PDB entry 8HAF | electron microscopy, 3.25 A resolution | chains A and B of the 6 polymer chains in the assembly

[Chain A]
Molecule: Guanine nucleotide-binding protein G(s) subunit alpha-1
From: Bos taurus
Sequence (361 residues; row label = number of the first residue in the row; note: 33 numbers in that range are skipped by the numbering (no residue carries them; nothing is unmodelled there)):
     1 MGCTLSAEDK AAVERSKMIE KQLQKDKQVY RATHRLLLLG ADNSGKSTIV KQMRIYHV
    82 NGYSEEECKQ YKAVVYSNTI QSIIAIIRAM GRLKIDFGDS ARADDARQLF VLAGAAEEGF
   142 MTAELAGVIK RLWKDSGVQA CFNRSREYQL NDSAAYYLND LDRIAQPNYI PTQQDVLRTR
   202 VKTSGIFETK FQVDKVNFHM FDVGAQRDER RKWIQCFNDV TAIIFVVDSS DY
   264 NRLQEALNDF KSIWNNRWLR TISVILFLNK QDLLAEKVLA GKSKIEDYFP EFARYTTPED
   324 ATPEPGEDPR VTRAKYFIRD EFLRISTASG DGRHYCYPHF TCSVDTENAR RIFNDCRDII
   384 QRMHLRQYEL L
Not modelled in the structure: 1-4, 82-203

[Chain B]
Molecule: Guanine nucleotide-binding protein G(I)/G(S)/G(T) subunit beta-1
From: Rattus norvegicus
UniProtKB: P54311 (GBB1_RAT); numbering as in UniProt (aligned over 2-340)
Sequence (400 residues; numbered -33 to 366; the number before each row is that of its first residue; numbers below 1 keep their minus sign (Met-33 is residue -33)):
   -33 MHHHHHHSSG LVPRGSHMAS HHHHHHHHHH GSLLQSELDQ LRQEAEQLKN QIRDARKACA
    27 DATLSQITNN IDPVGRIQMR TRRTLRGHLA KIYAMHWGTD SRLLVSASQD GKLIIWDSYT
    87 TNKVHAIPLR SSWVMTCAYA PSGNYVACGG LDNICSIYNL KTREGNVRVS RELAGHTGYL
   147 SCCRFLDDNQ IVTSSGDTTC ALWDIETGQQ TTTFTGHTGD VMSLSLAPDT RLFVSGACDA
   207 SAKLWDVREG MCRQTFTGHE SDINAICFFP NGNAFATGSD DATCRLFDLR ADQELMTYSH
   267 DNIICGITSV SFSKSGRLLL AGYDDFNCNV WDALKADRAG VLAGHDNRVS CLGVTDDGMA
   327 VATGSWDSFL KIWNGSSGGG GSGGGGSSGV SGWRLFKKIS
Not modelled in the structure: -33 to 2, 344-366
Sequence notes: expression tag (-33 to 1, 341-366)
Curated features (UniProtKB/Swiss-Prot):
  - modified residue: Ser2 (N-acetylserine), His266 (Phosphohistidine)

[How chain A and chain B interact]
Contacting residue pairs - 53 pairs, chain A then chain B:
  Arg15(A) - Lys89(B)
  Arg15(A) - Val90(B)  hydrogen bond (side chain-backbone)
  Ser16(A) - Asn88(B)
  Ser16(A) - Lys89(B)
  Ile19(A) - Lys89(B)
  Ile19(A) - Ala92(B)  hydrophobic
  Glu20(A) - Lys89(B)  salt bridge
  Leu23(A) - Lys78(B)
  Leu23(A) - Lys89(B)
  Asp26(A) - Lys78(B)  salt bridge
  Lys27(A) - Leu55(B)
  Tyr30(A) - Leu55(B)  hydrophobic
  Tyr30(A) - Ala56(B)
  Tyr30(A) - Asp76(B)
  Arg31(A) - Leu55(B)
  Thr204(A) - Asn119(B)
  Thr204(A) - His142(B)
  Ser205(A) - Asp118(B)
  Gly206(A) - Leu117(B)
  Gly206(A) - Asn119(B)
  Ile207(A) - Trp99(B)
  Ile207(A) - Leu117(B)
  Phe222(A) - Trp99(B)
  Ala226(A) - Thr143(B)
  Gln227(A) - Leu117(B)  hydrogen bond (side chain-backbone)
  Gln227(A) - Asn119(B)  hydrogen bond
  Gln227(A) - Gly144(B)
  Gln227(A) - Tyr145(B)  hydrogen bond (side chain-backbone)
  Arg228(A) - Gly162(B)
  Arg228(A) - Asp163(B)
  Arg228(A) - Asp186(B)  salt bridge
  Glu230(A) - Asp186(B)
  Arg232(A) - Cys204(B)  hydrogen bond (side chain-backbone)
  Lys233(A) - Tyr145(B)
  Lys233(A) - Met188(B)
  Lys233(A) - Cys204(B)
  Lys233(A) - Asp228(B)  salt bridge
  Lys233(A) - Asn230(B)  hydrogen bond
  Trp234(A) - Leu117(B)  hydrophobic
  Trp234(A) - Tyr145(B)
  Gln236(A) - Tyr59(B)  hydrogen bond
  Gln236(A) - Arg314(B)  hydrogen bond
  Cys237(A) - Lys57(B)  hydrogen bond (backbone-side chain)
  Cys237(A) - Gln75(B)
  Cys237(A) - Trp99(B)
  Cys237(A) - Leu117(B)  hydrophobic
  Phe238(A) - Trp99(B)
  Phe238(A) - Leu117(B)  hydrophobic
  Asn239(A) - Lys57(B)
  Asn239(A) - Trp332(B)
  Asp240(A) - Lys57(B)  salt bridge
  Asp240(A) - Trp99(B)
  Trp281(A) - Arg314(B)
Other interface residues (no listed pair), chain A (32 interface residues in all): Ala12, Val13, Arg35, Val241, Arg280
Other interface residues (no listed pair), chain B (34 interface residues in all): Arg52, Gly53, Ile80, His91, Thr164, Asp290

[In short]
The interface between chain A and chain B involves 32 residues on one side and 34 on the other; the contacts
include 9 hydrogen bonds and 5 salt bridges. Polar pairs include Glu20(A)-Lys89(B), Asp26(A)-Lys78(B) and
Arg228(A)-Asp186(B).
Chain A is Guanine nucleotide-binding protein G(s) subunit alpha-1 (Bos taurus) and chain B is Guanine
nucleotide-binding protein G(I)/G(S)/G(T) subunit beta-1 (Rattus norvegicus); the structure, PTHrP-PTH1R-Gs
complex, was determined by electron microscopy (same publication as 8HA0 and 8HAO).
